6XUC - chains A and B of the 5 polymer chains in the assembly; structure by X-ray diffraction, 1.87 A resolution.

Chain A (and B):
Protein: Chlorite dismutase
Organism: Corynebacterium diphtheriae
Notes: chain B of this document is another copy of the same molecule, construct and numbering; everything in this record applies to it too
UniProt: A0A2T1BSE4 (A0A2T1BSE4_CORDP); residue numbers follow UniProt; this construct covers 1-234
Sequence (237 residues; row label = number of the first residue in the row; numbers below 1 keep their minus sign (Gly-1 is residue -1)):
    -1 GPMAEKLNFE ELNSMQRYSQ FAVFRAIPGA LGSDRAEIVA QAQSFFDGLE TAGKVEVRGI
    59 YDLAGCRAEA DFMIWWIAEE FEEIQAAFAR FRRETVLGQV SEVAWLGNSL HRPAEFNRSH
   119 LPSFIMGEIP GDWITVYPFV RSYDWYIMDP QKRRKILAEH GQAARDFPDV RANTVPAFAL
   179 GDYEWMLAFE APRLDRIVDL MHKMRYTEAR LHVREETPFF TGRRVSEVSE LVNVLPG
Unresolved in the structure: -1 to 5
Construct notes: expression tag (-1 to 0, 235)
Bound ions: fe-coproporphyrin iii Fe near His158 (its only coordinating residue here)
Residues lining bound ligands: fe-coproporphyrin iii (FEC; 1,3,5,8-tetramethyl-porphine-2,4,6,7-tetrapropionic acid ferrous complex): Ala112, Asn115, His118, Tyr135, Phe137, Arg139, Trp143, Tyr144, Leu155, Ala156, His158, Gly159, Ala162, Ala170, Thr172, Trp183, Leu185, Phe187, Leu198, Met199, Met202, Arg208, Glu214
What the authors report for this chain:
  - binding site for fe-coproporphyrin iii: Ala112 to Phe114, Asn115, His118, Arg139, Trp143, Thr205, Arg208
  - catalytic residues: His118, Tyr135
  - mutagenesis - Y135A: abolished catalytic activity on hydrogen peroxide
  - mutagenesis - H118A, H118A/Y135A: decreased catalytic activity

How chain A and chain B interact:
Residue-residue contacts (64; chain A residue first):
  Gln14(A) with Asp193(B)
  Tyr16(A) with Leu192(B); Asp193(B), hydrogen bond (side chain-backbone)
  Gln18(A) with Gly63(B), hydrogen bond (side chain-backbone)
  Phe79(A) with Gly63(B); Leu192(B), hydrophobic
  Glu80(A) with Trp131(B)
  Gln83(A) with Asp60(B), hydrogen bond (side chain-backbone); Leu61(B); Ala62(B), hydrogen bond (side chain-backbone); Trp131(B); Arg221(B)
  Phe86(A) with Gly63(B)
  Ala87(A) with Val232(B), hydrophobic
  Arg90(A) with Asp69(B), salt bridge; Pro234(B)
  Arg91(A) with Arg33(B); Asn231(B); Val232(B), hydrogen bond (side chain-backbone); Leu233(B)
  Val101(A) with Ala66(B)
  Ala102(A) with Ala66(B)
  Trp103(A) with Ala66(B)
  Leu104(A) with Gly63(B); Cys64(B); Arg65(B); Ala66(B)
  Asn106(A) with Gly63(B), hydrogen bond (side chain-backbone); Cys64(B), hydrogen bond (side chain-backbone)
  Leu108(A) with Asp193(B); Val196(B), hydrophobic
  Arg110(A) with Asp193(B), salt bridge; Asp197(B), salt bridge
  Glu113(A) with Tyr204(B), hydrogen bond
  Tyr141(A) with Arg208(B); Leu209(B); Val211(B), hydrogen bond (side chain-backbone); Arg212(B)
  Asp142(A) with Leu209(B)
  Tyr144(A) with Arg203(B); Tyr204(B)
  Ile145(A) with Arg203(B); Tyr204(B); Thr205(B)
  Arg151(A) with Tyr204(B)
  Phe176(A) with Val196(B); Met199(B), hydrophobic; His200(B); Arg203(B)
  Ala177(A) with Thr133(B); Ile195(B), hydrophobic; Met199(B), hydrophobic; Phe217(B), hydrophobic; Thr219(B), hydrogen bond (backbone-side chain)
  Leu178(A) with Cys64(B); Leu192(B), hydrophobic; Val196(B), hydrophobic
  Gly179(A) with Phe217(B)
  Asp180(A) with Arg65(B), salt bridge; Thr215(B); Pro216(B); Phe217(B), hydrogen bond (side chain-backbone)
  Glu182(A) with Arg203(B), salt bridge
  Arg212(A) with Arg208(B)
Interface residues without a listed pair, chain A (31 interface residues in all): Trp183
Interface residues without a listed pair, chain B (37 interface residues in all): Glu206, Glu214, Gly235

Summary:
Chain A and chain B form an interface of 31 and 37 residues respectively, with 11 hydrogen bonds and 5 salt
bridges. Polar pairs include Arg90(A)-Asp69(B), Arg110(A)-Asp193(B) and Arg110(A)-Asp197(B). Ligands of chain
A: fe-coproporphyrin iii. The paper reports catalytic residues His118(A) and Tyr135(A); H118A and H118A/Y135A
of chain A reduce catalytic activity.
Both chains are Chlorite dismutase (Corynebacterium diphtheriae). Entry 6XUC (Structure of coproheme
decarboxylase from Corynebacterium diphteriae in complex with coproheme) was determined by X-ray diffraction
(same publication as 6XUB).
